Entry 7OEG (X-ray diffraction, 2.79 A resolution); this record covers chains A and B.

Chain A:
Molecule: N6-adenosine-methyltransferase catalytic subunit
From: Homo sapiens
Notes: EC 2.1.1.348
UniProt: Q86U44 (MTA70_HUMAN); residues 354-580 here = UniProt positions 354-580
Sequence (246 residues; numbered 335 to 580; the number before each row is that of its first residue):
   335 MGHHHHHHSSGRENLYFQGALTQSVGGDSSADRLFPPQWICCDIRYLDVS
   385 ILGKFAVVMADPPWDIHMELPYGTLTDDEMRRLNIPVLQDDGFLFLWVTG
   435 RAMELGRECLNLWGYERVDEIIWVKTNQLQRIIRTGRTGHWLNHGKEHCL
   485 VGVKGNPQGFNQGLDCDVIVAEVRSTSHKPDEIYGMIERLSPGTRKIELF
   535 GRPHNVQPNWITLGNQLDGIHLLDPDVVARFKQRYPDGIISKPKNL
Unresolved in the structure: 335-367, 468-473, 575-580
Sequence notes: initiating methionine (335); expression tag (336-353)
Curated features (UniProtKB/Swiss-Prot):
  - region: P396 to T410 (Gate loop 1), E450 to E454 (Interaction with METTL14), Q462 to G479 (Interphase loop), Q464 to K480 (Interaction with METTL14), R465 to H478 (Positively charged region required for RNA-binding), V507 to D515 (Gate loop 2)
  - binding site (S-adenosyl-L-methionine): D377, I378, D395, K513, R536 to N539, N549, Q550
  - site (Interaction with METTL14): E438, R441
  - natural variant: Y406 (Y406C: Found in patients with large intestine cancer; uncertain significance)
  - mutagenesis: D377 (D377A: Abolishes methyltransferase activity), D395 to W398 (Loss of function. Abolishes ability to regulate primary miRNA processing. Does not affect ability to promote mRNA translation. Abolishes formation of m6A at DNA damage sites), D395 (D395A: Abolishes methyltransferase activity), Y406 (Y406A: Strong reduction in methyltransferase activity), Q462 to G479 (Impaired RNA-binding and methyltransferase activities), W475 (W475A: Decreased methyltransferase activity), N477 (N477A: Decreased methyltransferase activity), E532 (E532A: Abolishes methyltransferase activity), R536 (R536A: Slight reduction in methyltransferase activity), H538 (H538A: Slight reduction in methyltransferase activity), N539 (N539A: Abolishes methyltransferase activity), N549 (N549A: Slight reduction in methyltransferase activity. Strong reduction in methyltransferase activity; when associated with A-550), 1 further mutagenesis entry in UniProt
Residues lining bound ligands: UOZ040b (UEE; (R)-4-((2-azaspiro[3.3]heptan-2-yl)methyl)-N-((1-(6-(benzylamino)pyrimidin-4-yl)-3-hydroxypiperidin-3-yl)methyl)benzamide): C376, D377, I378, R379, D395, P396, P397, Y406, G407, T408, L409, W431, W457, E481, S511, H512, K513, F534, G535, R536, G548, N549, Q550

Chain B:
Molecule: N6-adenosine-methyltransferase non-catalytic subunit
From: Homo sapiens
UniProt: Q9HCE5 (MET14_HUMAN); numbering as in UniProt (aligned over 107-395)
Sequence (290 residues; each row starts with the number of its first residue):
   106 MLKGTQSLNPHNDYCQHFVDTGHRPQNFIRDVGLADRFEEYPKLRELIRL
   156 KDELIAKSNTPPMYLQADIEAFDIRELTPKFDVILLEPPLEEYYRETGIT
   206 ANEKCWTWDDIMKLEIDEIAAPRSFIFLWCGSGEGLDLGRVCLRKWGYRR
   256 CEDICWIKTNKNNPGKTKTLDPKAVFQRTKEHCLMGIKGTVKRSTDGDFI
   306 HANVDIDLIITEEPEIGNIEKPVEIFHIIEHFCLGRRRLHLFGRDSTIRP
   356 GWLTVGPTLTNSNYNAETYASYFSAPNSYLTGCTEEIERL
Unresolved in the structure: 106-116, 137-150, 201-208, 270-272, 296-308, 394-395
Sequence notes: initiating methionine (106)
Curated features (UniProtKB/Swiss-Prot):
  - region: R135, D136 (Interaction with METTL3), S237, G238 (Interaction with METTL3), R245 to R254 (Positively charged region required for RNA-binding), R255 to D258 (Interaction with METTL3), K278 to H287 (Interaction with METTL3), K297, R298 (Positively charged region required for RNA-binding), N308 to D312 (Interaction with METTL3)
  - site (Interaction with METTL3): Y146, D242, R245, R298
  - mutagenesis: D173 (D173A: Little or no effect on S-adenosyl-L-methionine-binding or methyltransferase activity; when associated with A-192), E192 (E192A: Little or no effect on methyltransferase activity. Little or no effect on S-adenosyl-L-methionine-binding or methyltransferase activity; when associated with A-173), Y198 (Y198A: Does not affect methyltransferase activity of the heterodimer complex formed with METTL3), R245 (R245E: Reduced RNA-binding. Reduced RNA-binding; when associated with E-255), R254 to R255 (Strongly reduced methyltransferase activity of the heterodimer complex formed with METTL3), R255 (R255E: Reduced RNA-binding; when associated with E-245), K297 to R298 (Reduced RNA-binding), R298 (R298P: Strongly decreased methyltransferase activity of the heterodimer complex formed with METTL3, probably due to reduced RNA-binding), D312 (D312A: Decreased methyltransferase activity of the heterodimer complex formed with METTL3), C338 (C338A: Does not affect methyltransferase activity of the heterodimer complex formed with METTL3), P362 to T363 (Little or no effect on methyltransferase activity of the heterodimer complex formed with METTL3)
Disulfide bonds: C338-C388

Chain A / chain B interface:
Contacting residue pairs (97; chain A residue first):
  F427(A) with V280(B), hydrophobic
  F429(A) with F281(B), hydrophobic
  G434(A) with R255(B), hydrogen bond (backbone-side chain)
  M437(A) with R245(B); R255(B); D258(B)
  E438(A) with R245(B), salt bridge; R249(B); R255(B), salt bridge
  R441(A) with L241(B); D242(B), salt bridge; R245(B)
  E450(A) with K278(B), salt bridge
  R451(A) with G238(B), hydrogen bond (side chain-backbone); L241(B); D242(B), salt bridge
  V452(A) with K278(B); V280(B), hydrophobic; R283(B), hydrogen bond (backbone-side chain)
  D453(A) with A279(B); V280(B), hydrogen bond (side chain-backbone); F281(B), hydrogen bond (side chain-backbone); R283(B), salt bridge
  E454(A) with L241(B); K285(B), hydrogen bond (backbone-side chain); H287(B)
  I455(A) with F281(B), hydrophobic
  I456(A) with C260(B), hydrophobic; I262(B), hydrophobic; K285(B)
  V458(A) with I262(B), hydrophobic; L313(B), hydrophobic
  Q464(A) with Y119(B), hydrogen bond; F133(B); I134(B); R135(B), hydrogen bond (backbone-backbone)
  I466(A) with I134(B), hydrophobic; I315(B), hydrophobic
  H474(A) with E257(B)
  W475(A) with F230(B), hydrophobic; C256(B); E257(B), hydrogen bond (backbone-side chain); F337(B); L339(B), hydrophobic
  L476(A) with E257(B), hydrogen bond (backbone-side chain); I259(B), hydrophobic; D310(B); I311(B); D312(B); I333(B), hydrophobic; F337(B), hydrophobic
  N477(A) with D310(B), hydrogen bond (backbone-backbone); I311(B); D312(B), hydrogen bond (backbone-backbone)
  H478(A) with E257(B), salt bridge; D312(B)
  G479(A) with I311(B); D312(B), hydrogen bond (backbone-side chain)
  K480(A) with D258(B), hydrogen bond (side chain-backbone); C260(B); D312(B), salt bridge
  H482(A) with D258(B)
  V485(A) with F281(B), hydrophobic
  Q496(A) with A279(B); V280(B)
  G497(A) with V280(B), hydrogen bond (backbone-backbone); Q282(B)
  L498(A) with F123(B); V124(B)
  D499(A) with C120(B); V124(B); F281(B); Q282(B), hydrogen bond (backbone-backbone)
  C500(A) with F123(B); P130(B); F281(B); Q282(B); T284(B)
  D501(A) with Q282(B), hydrogen bond (backbone-backbone); R283(B); T284(B), hydrogen bond; K285(B), salt bridge
  V502(A) with P130(B); Q131(B); T284(B)
  I503(A) with C120(B), hydrophobic
  V504(A) with Y119(B); P130(B); Q131(B); I134(B), hydrophobic
  E516(A) with N117(B); D118(B)
  M520(A) with C120(B), hydrophobic; F281(B), hydrophobic
  R523(A) with C120(B); V124(B)
  L524(A) with V280(B), hydrophobic
Other interface residues (no listed pair), chain A (42 interface residues in all): R435, L463, R465, I467
Other interface residues (no listed pair), chain B (48 interface residues in all): Q121, R129, E239, P277, M290, I292, V309

Overview:
Chain A and chain B form an interface of 42 and 48 residues respectively; the contacts include 18 hydrogen
bonds and 9 salt bridges. Polar contacts include E438(A)-R245(B), E438(A)-R255(B) and R441(A)-D242(B). Chain A
binds UOZ040b.
Chain A is N6-adenosine-methyltransferase catalytic subunit and chain B is N6-adenosine-methyltransferase
non-catalytic subunit, both from Homo sapiens; the structure, Crystal structure of the human METTL3-METTL14
complex with compound UOZ040b, was determined by X-ray diffraction, deposited together with 7NHG, 7NHI, 7NHJ,
7NHV, 7NI7, 7NI8 and 11 further entries.
